1HXL - chains A and B of the 4 polymer chains in the assembly; structure by X-ray diffraction, 1.80 A resolution.

== Chain A (and B) ==
Molecule: Streptavidin
Organism: Streptomyces avidinii
Notes: chain B of this document is another copy of the same molecule, construct and numbering; everything in this record applies to it too
Reference sequence: P22629 (SAV_STRAV); residues 11-139 here correspond to UniProt positions 1-129 (UniProt number = residue number - 10)
Amino-acid sequence (129 residues; row label = number of the first residue in the row):
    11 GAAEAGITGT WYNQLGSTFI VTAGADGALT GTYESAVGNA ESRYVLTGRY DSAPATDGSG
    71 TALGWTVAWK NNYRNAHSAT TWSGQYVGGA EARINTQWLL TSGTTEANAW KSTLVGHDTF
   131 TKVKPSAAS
Unresolved in the structure: 11-15, 135-139

== Interface between chain A and chain B ==
Contacting residue pairs (86; chain A residue first):
  Val-55(A) / Arg-59(B)
  Thr-57(A) / Thr-57(B)  hydrogen bond
  Thr-57(A) / Gly-58(B)
  Thr-57(A) / Arg-59(B)
  Gly-58(A) / Thr-57(B)
  Arg-59(A) / Val-55(B)
  Arg-59(A) / Thr-57(B)
  Arg-59(A) / Thr-76(B)
  Arg-59(A) / Ala-78(B)
  Tyr-60(A) / Ala-78(B)
  Asp-61(A) / Lys-80(B)
  Asp-61(A) / Asn-85(B)  hydrogen bond
  Asp-61(A) / His-87(B)  salt bridge
  Ser-62(A) / Lys-80(B)
  Ala-63(A) / Lys-80(B)
  Ala-63(A) / Asn-85(B)  hydrogen bond (backbone-side chain)
  Ala-63(A) / His-87(B)
  Pro-64(A) / His-87(B)
  Ala-65(A) / His-87(B)
  Ser-69(A) / Gly-113(B)
  Ser-69(A) / Thr-114(B)
  Ser-69(A) / Thr-115(B)
  Gly-70(A) / Gly-113(B)
  Gly-70(A) / Thr-114(B)  hydrogen bond (backbone-backbone)
  Ala-72(A) / Ser-88(B)
  Ala-72(A) / Ala-89(B)
  Ala-72(A) / Thr-111(B)
  Leu-73(A) / Ala-89(B)
  Gly-74(A) / Thr-76(B)
  Gly-74(A) / Thr-91(B)
  Trp-75(A) / Thr-76(B)  hydrogen bond (backbone-side chain)
  Thr-76(A) / Arg-59(B)
  Thr-76(A) / Gly-74(B)
  Thr-76(A) / Trp-75(B)
  Thr-76(A) / Thr-76(B)
  Ala-78(A) / Arg-59(B)
  Ala-78(A) / Tyr-60(B)
  Lys-80(A) / Asp-61(B)
  Lys-80(A) / Ser-62(B)
  Lys-80(A) / Ala-63(B)
  Asn-85(A) / Asp-61(B)  hydrogen bond
  Asn-85(A) / Ala-63(B)  hydrogen bond (side chain-backbone)
  His-87(A) / Asp-61(B)  salt bridge
  His-87(A) / Ala-63(B)
  His-87(A) / Pro-64(B)
  His-87(A) / Ala-65(B)
  Ser-88(A) / Ala-72(B)
  Ala-89(A) / Ala-72(B)
  Ala-89(A) / Leu-73(B)
  Ala-89(A) / Ser-93(B)
  Thr-91(A) / Gly-74(B)
  Thr-91(A) / Thr-91(B)  hydrogen bond
  Thr-91(A) / Trp-92(B)
  Thr-91(A) / Ser-93(B)
  Trp-92(A) / Thr-91(B)
  Ser-93(A) / Ala-89(B)
  Ser-93(A) / Thr-91(B)
  Ser-93(A) / Leu-109(B)  hydrogen bond (side chain-backbone)
  Ser-93(A) / Thr-111(B)  hydrogen bond
  Gly-94(A) / Thr-111(B)
  Gln-95(A) / Ser-112(B)
  Gln-95(A) / Gly-113(B)
  Gln-95(A) / Thr-114(B)  hydrogen bond (side chain-backbone)
  Gln-95(A) / Ser-122(B)
  Val-97(A) / Glu-116(B)
  Arg-103(A) / Glu-116(B)  salt bridge
  Gln-107(A) / Leu-109(B)
  Gln-107(A) / Thr-123(B)  hydrogen bond
  Leu-109(A) / Ser-93(B)  hydrogen bond (backbone-side chain)
  Leu-109(A) / Gln-107(B)
  Leu-109(A) / Leu-109(B)  hydrophobic
  Thr-111(A) / Ala-72(B)
  Thr-111(A) / Ser-93(B)  hydrogen bond
  Thr-111(A) / Gly-94(B)
  Ser-112(A) / Gln-95(B)
  Gly-113(A) / Ser-69(B)
  Gly-113(A) / Gly-70(B)
  Gly-113(A) / Gln-95(B)
  Thr-114(A) / Ser-69(B)
  Thr-114(A) / Gly-70(B)  hydrogen bond (backbone-backbone)
  Thr-114(A) / Gln-95(B)  hydrogen bond (backbone-side chain)
  Thr-115(A) / Ser-69(B)
  Glu-116(A) / Val-97(B)
  Glu-116(A) / Arg-103(B)  salt bridge
  Ser-122(A) / Gln-95(B)
  Thr-123(A) / Gln-107(B)  hydrogen bond
Other interface residues (no listed pair), chain A (44 interface residues in all): Gly-68, Trp-108, Leu-110, Ala-119
Other interface residues (no listed pair), chain B (45 interface residues in all): Asp-67, Gly-68, Trp-108, Leu-110, Ala-119

== In short ==
44 residues of chain A face 45 of chain B across their interface, with 17 hydrogen bonds and 4 salt bridges.
Among the polar pairs are Asp-61(A)/His-87(B), Arg-103(A)/Glu-116(B) and Thr-57(A)/Thr-57(B).
Chain A and chain B are both Streptavidin (Streptomyces avidinii); the structure, Miniprotein mp-2 (V10A)
complex with streptavidin, was determined by X-ray diffraction.
